8JSL - chains A and B of the 6 polymer chains in the assembly; structure by electron microscopy, 2.95 A resolution.

== Chain A ==
Protein: RNA-directed RNA polymerase L
From: Ebola virus
Notes: EC 2.7.7.48, 3.6.1.-, 2.7.7.88, 2.1.1.-
UniProt: A0A1C4HDB0 (A0A1C4HDB0_9MONO); residue numbers follow UniProt; this construct covers 1-2212
Amino-acid sequence (2212 residues; each row starts with the number of its first residue):
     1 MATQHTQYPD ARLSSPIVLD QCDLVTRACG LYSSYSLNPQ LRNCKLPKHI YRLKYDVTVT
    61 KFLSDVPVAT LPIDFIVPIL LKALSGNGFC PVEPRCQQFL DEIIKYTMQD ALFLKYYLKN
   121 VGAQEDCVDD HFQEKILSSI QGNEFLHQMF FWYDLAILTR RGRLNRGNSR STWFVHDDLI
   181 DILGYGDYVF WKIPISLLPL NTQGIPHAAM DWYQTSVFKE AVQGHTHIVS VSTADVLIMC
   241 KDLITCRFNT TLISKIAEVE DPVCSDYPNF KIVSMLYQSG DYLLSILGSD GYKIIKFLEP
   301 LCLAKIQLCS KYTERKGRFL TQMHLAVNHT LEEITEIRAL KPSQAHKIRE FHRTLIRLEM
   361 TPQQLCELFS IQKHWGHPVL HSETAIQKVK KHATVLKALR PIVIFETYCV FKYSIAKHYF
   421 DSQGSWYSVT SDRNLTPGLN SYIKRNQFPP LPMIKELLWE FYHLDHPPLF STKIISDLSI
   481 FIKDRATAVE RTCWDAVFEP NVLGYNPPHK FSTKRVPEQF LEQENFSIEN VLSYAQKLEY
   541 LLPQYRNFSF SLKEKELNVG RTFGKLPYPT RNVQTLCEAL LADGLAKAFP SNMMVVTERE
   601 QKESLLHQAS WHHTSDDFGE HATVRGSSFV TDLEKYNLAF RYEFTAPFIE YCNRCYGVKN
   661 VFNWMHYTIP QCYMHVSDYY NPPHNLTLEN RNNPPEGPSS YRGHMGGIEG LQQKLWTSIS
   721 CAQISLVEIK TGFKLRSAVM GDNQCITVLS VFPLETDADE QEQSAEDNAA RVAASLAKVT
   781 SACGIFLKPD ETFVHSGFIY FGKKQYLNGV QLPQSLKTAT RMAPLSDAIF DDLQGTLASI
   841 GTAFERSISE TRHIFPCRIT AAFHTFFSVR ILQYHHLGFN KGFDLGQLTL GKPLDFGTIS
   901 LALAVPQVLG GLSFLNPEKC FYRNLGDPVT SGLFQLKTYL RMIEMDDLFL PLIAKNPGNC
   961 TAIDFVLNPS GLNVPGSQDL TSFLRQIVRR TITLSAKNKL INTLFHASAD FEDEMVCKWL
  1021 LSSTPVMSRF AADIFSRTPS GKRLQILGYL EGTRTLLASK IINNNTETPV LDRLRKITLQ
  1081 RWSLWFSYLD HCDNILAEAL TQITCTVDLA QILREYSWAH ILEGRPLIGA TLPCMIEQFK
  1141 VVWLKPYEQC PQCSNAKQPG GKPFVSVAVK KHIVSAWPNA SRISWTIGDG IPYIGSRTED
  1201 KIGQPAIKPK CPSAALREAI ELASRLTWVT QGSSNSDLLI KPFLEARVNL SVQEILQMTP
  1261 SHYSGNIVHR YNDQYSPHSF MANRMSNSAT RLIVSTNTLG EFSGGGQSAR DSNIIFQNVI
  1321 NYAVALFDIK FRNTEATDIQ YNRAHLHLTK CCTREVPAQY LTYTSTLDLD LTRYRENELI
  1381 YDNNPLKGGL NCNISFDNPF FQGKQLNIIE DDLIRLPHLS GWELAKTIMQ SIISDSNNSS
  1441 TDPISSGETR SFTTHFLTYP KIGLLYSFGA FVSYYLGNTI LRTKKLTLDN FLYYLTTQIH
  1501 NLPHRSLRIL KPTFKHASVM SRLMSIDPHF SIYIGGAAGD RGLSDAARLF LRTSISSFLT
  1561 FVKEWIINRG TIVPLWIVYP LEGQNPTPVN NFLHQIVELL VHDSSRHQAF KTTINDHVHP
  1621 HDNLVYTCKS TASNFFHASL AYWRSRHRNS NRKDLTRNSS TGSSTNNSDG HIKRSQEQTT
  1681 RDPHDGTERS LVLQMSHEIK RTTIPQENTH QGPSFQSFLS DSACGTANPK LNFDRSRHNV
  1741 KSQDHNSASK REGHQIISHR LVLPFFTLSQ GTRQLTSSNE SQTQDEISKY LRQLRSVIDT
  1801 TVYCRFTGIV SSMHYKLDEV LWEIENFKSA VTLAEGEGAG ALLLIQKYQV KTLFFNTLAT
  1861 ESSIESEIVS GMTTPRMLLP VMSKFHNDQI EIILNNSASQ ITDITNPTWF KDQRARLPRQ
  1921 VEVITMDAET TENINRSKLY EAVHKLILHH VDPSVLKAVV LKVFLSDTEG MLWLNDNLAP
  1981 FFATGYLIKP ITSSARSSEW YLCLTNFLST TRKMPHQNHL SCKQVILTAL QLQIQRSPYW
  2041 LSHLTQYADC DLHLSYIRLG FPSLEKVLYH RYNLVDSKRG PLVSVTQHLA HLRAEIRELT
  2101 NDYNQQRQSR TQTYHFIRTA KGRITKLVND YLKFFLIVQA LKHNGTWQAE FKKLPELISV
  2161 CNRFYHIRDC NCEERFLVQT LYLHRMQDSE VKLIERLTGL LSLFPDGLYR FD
Disordered / not traced: 1-3, 613-621, 1193-1202, 1304-1310, 1392-2212
Sequence notes: conflict D759 (Gly in A0A1C4HDB0)
Bound ions: Zn2+: C1150, C1153, H1345, H1347

== Chain B ==
Protein: Polymerase cofactor VP35
From: Ebola virus
UniProt: A0A1C4HDK9 (A0A1C4HDK9_9MONO); numbering as in UniProt (aligned over 1-340)
Amino-acid sequence (340 residues; each row starts with the number of its first residue):
     1 MTTRTKGRGH TVATTQNDRM PGPELSGWIS EQLMTGRIPV NDIFCDIENN PGLCYASQMQ
    61 QTKPNPKMRN SQTQTDPICN HSFEEVVQTL ASLATVVQQQ TIASESLEQR ITSLENGLKP
   121 VYDMAKTISS LNRVCAEMVA KYDLLVMTTG RATATAAATE AYWAEHGQPP PGPSLYEESA
   181 IRGKIESRDE TVPQSVREAF NNLDSTTSLT EENFGKPDIS AKDLRNIMYD HLPGFGTAFH
   241 QLVQVICKLG KDSNSLDIIH AEFQASLAEG DSPQCALIQI TKRVPIFQDA APPVIHIRSR
   301 GDIPRACQKS LRPVPPSPKI DRGWVCVFQL QDGKTLGLKI
Disordered / not traced: 1-105

== Chain A / chain B interface ==
Pairs across the interface - 54 pairs, chain A then chain B:
  Y312(A) - Q264(B)
  Y312(A) - A265(B)  hydrogen bond (side chain-backbone)
  R315(A) - E211(B)
  R318(A) - G215(B)
  R318(A) - K216(B)
  T321(A) - I219(B)
  T321(A) - H260(B)
  Q322(A) - G215(B)  hydrogen bond (side chain-backbone)
  Q322(A) - P217(B)
  H324(A) - D230(B)  salt bridge
  L325(A) - I219(B)  hydrophobic
  L325(A) - D223(B)
  L325(A) - I227(B)  hydrophobic
  N328(A) - D230(B)  hydrogen bond
  H329(A) - D223(B)
  H352(A) - D230(B)  salt bridge
  R353(A) - D230(B)  salt bridge
  I356(A) - H231(B)
  R357(A) - D230(B)  hydrogen bond (side chain-backbone)
  R357(A) - H231(B)
  R357(A) - L232(B)  hydrogen bond (side chain-backbone)
  L396(A) - A199(B)  hydrophobic
  A398(A) - L203(B)  hydrophobic
  R400(A) - E178(B)  salt bridge
  P401(A) - L145(B)  hydrophobic
  F405(A) - A140(B)
  F405(A) - K141(B)
  F405(A) - L144(B)  hydrophobic
  Y408(A) - L144(B)  hydrophobic
  N434(A) - N132(B)
  P437(A) - R133(B)
  W459(A) - R133(B)
  W459(A) - A136(B)  hydrophobic
  W459(A) - E137(B)
  Y462(A) - A140(B)  hydrophobic
  Y462(A) - D143(B)  hydrogen bond
  Y462(A) - L144(B)
  H463(A) - A136(B)  hydrogen bond (side chain-backbone)
  H463(A) - A140(B)
  E643(A) - T148(B)  hydrogen bond (backbone-side chain)
  E650(A) - M147(B)
  D767(A) - E211(B)
  A770(A) - E211(B)
  R771(A) - E211(B)  salt bridge
  A773(A) - F214(B)  hydrophobic
  A774(A) - T210(B)
  K778(A) - T206(B)
  K778(A) - T207(B)
  K778(A) - L209(B)  hydrogen bond (side chain-backbone)
  S781(A) - L203(B)
  S781(A) - T206(B)
  F786(A) - N202(B)
  P789(A) - F214(B)
  P789(A) - G215(B)
Interface residues without a listed pair, chain A (46 interface residues in all): H346, K397, I402, I404, L435, G438, F644, P647, A777, A782, T792
Interface residues without a listed pair, chain B (42 interface residues in all): P169, P173, S195, D218, N226, Y229, F235, A261, A268

== In short ==
46 residues of chain A and 42 residues of chain B are in contact; the contacts include 9 hydrogen bonds and 5
salt bridges. Polar contacts include H324(A)-D230(B), H352(A)-D230(B) and R353(A)-D230(B). C1150(A), C1153(A),
H1345(A) and H1347(A) coordinate Zn2+.
Here chain A is RNA-directed RNA polymerase L and chain B is Polymerase cofactor VP35, both from Ebola virus.
Entry 8JSL (The structure of EBOV L-VP35-RNA complex) was determined by electron microscopy, deposited
together with 8JSM and 8JSN.
